6ACU - chains A and D of the 4 polymer chains in the assembly; structure by electron microscopy, 3.40 A resolution.

# Chain A
Protein: VP1
Source organism: Coxsackievirus A10
UniProtKB: A0A1V0FT21 (A0A1V0FT21_9ENTO); residues 1-298 here correspond to UniProt positions 565-862 (UniProt number = residue number + 564)
Chain sequence (298 residues; numbered 1 to 298; the number before each row is that of its first residue):
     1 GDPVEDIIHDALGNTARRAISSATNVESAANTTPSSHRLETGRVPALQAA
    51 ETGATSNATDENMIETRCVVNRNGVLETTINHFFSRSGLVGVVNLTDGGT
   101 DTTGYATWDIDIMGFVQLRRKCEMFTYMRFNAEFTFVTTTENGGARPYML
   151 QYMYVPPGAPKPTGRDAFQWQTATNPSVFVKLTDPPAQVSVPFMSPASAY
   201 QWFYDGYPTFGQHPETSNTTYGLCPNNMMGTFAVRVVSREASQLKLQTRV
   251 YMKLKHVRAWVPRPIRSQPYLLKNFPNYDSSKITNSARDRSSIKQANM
Unresolved in the structure: 1, 10-17, 99-102, 298
Ligand contacts: sphingosine (SPH): I110, D111, I112, M113, F134, F136, Y152, M153, Y154, V178, V189, V191, M194, Y200, W202, N227, M229, F232, M252

# Chain D
Protein: VP4
Source organism: Coxsackievirus A10
UniProtKB: Q75Q92 (Q75Q92_9ENTO); numbering as in UniProt (aligned over 1-69)
Chain sequence (69 residues; each row starts with the number of its first residue):
     1 MGAQVSTQKSGSHETGNVATGGSTINFTNINYYKDSYAASATRQDFTQDP
    51 KKFTQPVLDSIRELSAPLN
Unresolved in the structure: 1-28

# Chain A / chain D interface
Pairs across the interface (44):
  I20(A) with V57(D)
  S21(A) with D49(D), hydrogen bond; K52(D)
  S22(A) with D49(D), hydrogen bond (backbone-side chain)
  A23(A) with T47(D); Q48(D); D49(D), hydrogen bond (backbone-side chain)
  T24(A) with T47(D), hydrogen bond (backbone-side chain); Q48(D)
  N25(A) with D45(D); F46(D); T47(D)
  V26(A) with F46(D), hydrogen bond (backbone-backbone); Q48(D)
  E27(A) with F46(D)
  R43(A) with L64(D)
  V44(A) with E63(D); L64(D), hydrogen bond (backbone-backbone); S65(D)
  P45(A) with E63(D)
  L47(A) with P67(D)
  A49(A) with L68(D), hydrophobic
  T52(A) with V57(D)
  G53(A) with P56(D)
  A54(A) with T54(D)
  T55(A) with T54(D), hydrogen bond (backbone-backbone)
  N57(A) with Q55(D); R62(D), hydrogen bond (side chain-backbone); E63(D)
  A58(A) with E63(D)
  T59(A) with E63(D), hydrogen bond (backbone-side chain)
  N62(A) with E63(D)
  L76(A) with Q44(D); F46(D), hydrophobic
  N131(A) with Y37(D)
  S190(A) with Y37(D); A38(D)
  P192(A) with Y37(D)
  K255(A) with Y37(D), hydrogen bond (side chain-backbone); A39(D), hydrogen bond (side chain-backbone)
  H256(A) with S36(D); S40(D), hydrogen bond (side chain-backbone); T42(D)
  P262(A) with F53(D), hydrophobic
Also at the interface, not in a pair above, chain A (33 interface residues in all): R38, G42, Q48, H82, V191
Also at the interface, not in a pair above, chain D (27 interface residues in all): A41, K51, I61

# Summary
The interface between chain A and chain D involves 33 residues on one side and 27 on the other; the contacts
include 12 hydrogen bonds. Polar pairs include S21(A)-D49(D), S22(A)-D49(D) and A23(A)-D49(D). Bound to chain
A: sphingosine.
Here chain A is VP1 and chain D is VP4, both from Coxsackievirus A10. Entry 6ACU (The structure of CVA10 virus
mature virion) was determined by electron microscopy together with 6ACW, 6ACY, 6ACZ, 6AD0 and 6AD1 from the
same study.
